PDB entry 7MH5 | X-ray diffraction, 2.85 A resolution | chains H and M of the 3 polymer chains in the assembly

[Chain H]
Protein: Reaction center protein H chain
From: Rhodobacter sphaeroides
Reference sequence: P0C0Y7 (RCEH_RHOSH); numbering as in UniProt (aligned over 1-259)
Sequence (266 residues; numbered 1 to 266; the number before each row is that of its first residue):
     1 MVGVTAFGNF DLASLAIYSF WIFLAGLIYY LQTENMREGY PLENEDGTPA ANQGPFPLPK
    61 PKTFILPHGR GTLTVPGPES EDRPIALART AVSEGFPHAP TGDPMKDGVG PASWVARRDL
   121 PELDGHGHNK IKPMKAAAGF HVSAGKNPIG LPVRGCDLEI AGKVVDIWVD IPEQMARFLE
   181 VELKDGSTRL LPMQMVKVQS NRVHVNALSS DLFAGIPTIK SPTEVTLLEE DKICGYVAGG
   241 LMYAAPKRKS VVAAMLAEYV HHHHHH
Disordered / not traced: 1-10, 250-266
Construct notes: expression tag (260-266)

[Chain M]
Protein: Reaction center protein M chain
From: Rhodobacter sphaeroides
Reference sequence: P0C0Y9 (RCEM_RHOSH); residues 0-307 here correspond to UniProt positions 1-308 (UniProt number = residue number + 1)
Sequence (308 residues; row label = number of the first residue in the row; numbering starts at 0):
     0 MAEYQNIFSQ VQVRGPADLG MTEDVNLANR SGVGPFSTLL GWFGNAQLGP IYLGSLGVLS
    60 LFSGLMWFFT IGIWFWYQAG WNPAVFLRDL FFFSLEPPAP EYGLSFAAPL KEGGLWLIAS
   120 FFMFVAVWSW WGRTYLRAQA LGMGKHTAWA FLSAIWLWMV LGFIRPILMG SWSEAVPYGI
   180 FSHLDWTNNF SLVHGNLFYN PFHGLSIAFL YGSALLFAMH GATILAVSRF GGERELEQIA
   240 DRGTAAERAA LFWRWTMGFN ATMEGIHRWA IWMAVLVTLT GGIGILLSGT VVDNWYVWGQ
   300 NHGMAPLN
Disordered / not traced: 0-2, 303-307
Modified residues: Tyr210 (3,5-diiodotyrosine; TYI)
UniProt features mapped onto this chain:
  - binding site ((7R,8Z)-bacteriochlorophyll b): His182, His202
  - binding site (Fe cation): His219, Glu234, His266
  - binding site (a ubiquinone): Trp252

[Chain H / chain M interface]
Contacting residue pairs - 115 pairs, chain H then chain M:
  Asp11(H) - Trp297(M)  hydrogen bond
  Asp11(H) - Gly302(M)
  Leu12(H) - Leu286(M)  hydrophobic
  Leu12(H) - Val290(M)  hydrophobic
  Ala13(H) - Val291(M)  hydrophobic
  Ala13(H) - Trp297(M)
  Ser14(H) - Trp297(M)
  Ser14(H) - His301(M)  hydrogen bond (side chain-backbone)
  Ser14(H) - Gly302(M)
  Ala16(H) - Phe201(M)  hydrophobic
  Ile17(H) - Phe201(M)
  Ile17(H) - Leu204(M)  hydrophobic
  Phe20(H) - Leu204(M)  hydrophobic
  Phe20(H) - Leu275(M)  hydrophobic
  Phe20(H) - Thr279(M)
  Trp21(H) - Leu204(M)  hydrophobic
  Leu27(H) - Trp271(M)  hydrophobic
  Leu27(H) - Leu275(M)  hydrophobic
  Tyr30(H) - Arg267(M)  hydrogen bond
  Leu31(H) - Arg267(M)
  Leu31(H) - Trp268(M)
  Gln32(H) - Phe258(M)
  Glu34(H) - Thr261(M)
  Glu34(H) - Arg267(M)  salt bridge
  Asn35(H) - Asn259(M)
  Asn35(H) - Ala260(M)
  Asn35(H) - Thr261(M)  hydrogen bond (side chain-backbone)
  Asn35(H) - Gly264(M)  hydrogen bond (side chain-backbone)
  Asn35(H) - Ile265(M)  hydrogen bond (side chain-backbone)
  Asn35(H) - Trp268(M)
  Glu38(H) - Ile238(M)
  Glu38(H) - Arg241(M)  salt bridge
  Glu38(H) - Thr261(M)
  Tyr40(H) - Arg253(M)  hydrogen bond
  Leu42(H) - Arg253(M)
  Lys62(H) - Glu263(M)  salt bridge
  Lys62(H) - Arg267(M)
  Phe64(H) - Ile238(M)  hydrophobic
  Phe64(H) - Glu263(M)
  Leu66(H) - Ala239(M)  hydrophobic
  Leu73(H) - Ile238(M)
  Leu73(H) - Ala239(M)
  Glu79(H) - Arg241(M)  salt bridge
  Pro111(H) - Arg247(M)  hydrogen bond (backbone-side chain)
  Ala112(H) - Arg247(M)
  Ser113(H) - Thr243(M)  hydrogen bond (backbone-side chain)
  Ser113(H) - Arg247(M)  hydrogen bond (backbone-side chain)
  Val115(H) - Arg241(M)
  Val115(H) - Gly242(M)
  Val115(H) - Thr243(M)
  Val115(H) - Glu246(M)
  Arg117(H) - Glu236(M)  hydrogen bond (side chain-backbone)
  Arg117(H) - Gln237(M)
  Arg117(H) - Asp240(M)  hydrogen bond (side chain-backbone)
  Arg117(H) - Arg241(M)
  Arg117(H) - Gly242(M)
  Arg118(H) - Glu236(M)  salt bridge
  Arg118(H) - Asp240(M)  salt bridge
  Glu122(H) - Arg233(M)  salt bridge
  Glu122(H) - Glu236(M)
  Gly125(H) - Met20(M)
  His126(H) - Met20(M)  hydrogen bond
  Ile131(H) - Arg233(M)
  Ala138(H) - Pro15(M)
  Gly139(H) - Arg13(M)
  Gly139(H) - Gly14(M)
  Gly139(H) - Pro15(M)
  Phe140(H) - Arg13(M)
  Phe140(H) - Gly14(M)
  Phe140(H) - Pro15(M)
  His141(H) - Val12(M)
  His141(H) - Arg13(M)  hydrogen bond (backbone-backbone)
  Val142(H) - Gln11(M)
  Ser143(H) - Gln11(M)  hydrogen bond (backbone-backbone)
  Ser143(H) - Val12(M)
  Ser143(H) - Arg13(M)
  Ala144(H) - Val10(M)
  Ala144(H) - Gln11(M)  hydrogen bond (backbone-backbone)
  Ala144(H) - Thr37(M)
  Ala144(H) - Trp41(M)  hydrophobic
  Gly145(H) - Gln9(M)
  Gly145(H) - Trp41(M)
  Lys146(H) - Val10(M)
  Val169(H) - Val12(M)  hydrophobic
  Pro172(H) - Asp17(M)
  Glu173(H) - Asn44(M)
  Gln174(H) - Val12(M)
  Gln174(H) - Arg13(M)
  Gln174(H) - Gly14(M)  hydrogen bond (side chain-backbone)
  Gln174(H) - Pro15(M)  hydrogen bond (side chain-backbone)
  Met175(H) - Val12(M)
  Met175(H) - Glu232(M)
  Arg177(H) - Glu232(M)  salt bridge
  Arg177(H) - Arg233(M)
  Met193(H) - Gln9(M)
  Gln194(H) - Tyr3(M)
  Gln194(H) - Asn5(M)
  Gln194(H) - Ser227(M)  hydrogen bond (side chain-backbone)
  Gln194(H) - Arg228(M)
  Met195(H) - Arg228(M)
  Val196(H) - Tyr3(M)
  Val196(H) - Gln9(M)  hydrogen bond (backbone-side chain)
  Lys197(H) - Gln9(M)
  Val198(H) - Gln9(M)  hydrogen bond (backbone-side chain)
  Leu227(H) - Arg233(M)
  Leu227(H) - Glu236(M)
  Leu227(H) - Asp240(M)
  Glu230(H) - Arg233(M)  salt bridge
  Asp231(H) - Gly242(M)
  Asp231(H) - Thr243(M)  hydrogen bond (side chain-backbone)
  Cys234(H) - Arg228(M)  hydrogen bond (side chain-backbone)
  Cys234(H) - Phe229(M)
  Gly235(H) - Arg247(M)
  Ala238(H) - Phe229(M)  hydrophobic
  Leu241(H) - Arg228(M)
Also at the interface, not in a pair above, chain H (72 interface residues in all): Phe23, Leu24, Met36, Arg37, Gly39, Gly110, Trp114, Lys130, Met134, Pro148, Ala176, Pro192
Also at the interface, not in a pair above, chain M (55 interface residues in all): Gly19, Phe35, Pro200, Phe208, Trp294

[Overview]
The interface between chain H and chain M involves 72 residues on one side and 55 on the other; the contacts
include 23 hydrogen bonds and 9 salt bridges. Polar pairs include Glu34(H)-Arg267(M), Glu38(H)-Arg241(M) and
Lys62(H)-Glu263(M).
Here chain H is Reaction center protein H chain and chain M is Reaction center protein M chain, both from
Rhodobacter sphaeroides. Entry 7MH5 (Crystal structure of R. sphaeroides Photosynthetic Reaction Center
variant; Y(M210)3-iodotyrosine) was determined by X-ray diffraction (same publication as 7MH3, 7MH4, 7MH8 and
7MH9).
